6N1V - chains Y and a of the 24 polymer chains in the assembly; structure by electron microscopy, 4.00 A resolution.

== Chain Y ==
Molecule: PGT122 Heavy chain
Organism: Homo sapiens
Amino-acid sequence (132 residues; each row starts with the number of its first residue; a row labelled like 82A-82C holds insertion residues (82A, then the next letters in order)):
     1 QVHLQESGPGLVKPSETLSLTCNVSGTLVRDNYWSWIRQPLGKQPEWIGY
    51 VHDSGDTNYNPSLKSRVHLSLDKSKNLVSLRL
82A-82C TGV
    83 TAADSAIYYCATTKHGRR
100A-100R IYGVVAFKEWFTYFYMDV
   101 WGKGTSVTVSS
Disulfides: Cys22-Cys92

== Chain a ==
Molecule: PGT122 Light chain
Organism: Homo sapiens
Amino-acid sequence (107 residues; each row starts with the number of its first residue; a row labelled like 67A-67C holds insertion residues (67A, then the next letters in order)):
     7 APTFVSVAPGQTARITCGEESLGSRSVIWYQQRPGQAPSLIIYNNNDRPS
    57 GIPDRFSGSPG
67A-67C STF
    68 GTTATLTITSVEAGDEADYYCHIWDSRR
95A-95C PTN
    96 WVFGEGTTLIVL
Unresolved in the structure: 7-10
Disulfides: Cys23-Cys88

== Chain Y / chain a interface ==
Pairs across the interface - 31 pairs, chain Y then chain a:
  Lys43(Y) - Tyr87(a)  hydrogen bond (backbone-side chain)
  Gln44(Y) - Tyr87(a)
  Gln44(Y) - Phe98(a)  hydrogen bond (side chain-backbone)
  Gln44(Y) - Gly99(a)  hydrogen bond (side chain-backbone)
  Gln44(Y) - Glu100(a)
  Pro45(Y) - Tyr87(a)
  Pro45(Y) - Val97(a)
  Pro45(Y) - Phe98(a)  hydrogen bond (backbone-backbone)
  Trp47(Y) - Trp96(a)  hydrogen bond (backbone-backbone)
  Ile48(Y) - Trp96(a)
  Gly49(Y) - Trp96(a)
  Tyr59(Y) - Trp96(a)
  Asn60(Y) - Trp96(a)
  Pro61(Y) - Trp96(a)
  Tyr91(Y) - Pro44(a)
  Arg100(Y) - Ser30(a)
  Thr100L(Y) - Trp91(a)
  Tyr100M(Y) - Asn50(a)
  Phe100N(Y) - Ile34(a)
  Phe100N(Y) - Trp91(a)  hydrophobic
  Tyr100O(Y) - Tyr36(a)
  Tyr100O(Y) - Leu46(a)  hydrophobic
  Tyr100O(Y) - Tyr49(a)  hydrophobic
  Met100P(Y) - Tyr36(a)  hydrogen bond (backbone-side chain)
  Met100P(Y) - Leu46(a)
  Asp100Q(Y) - Leu46(a)
  Trp101(Y) - Tyr36(a)  hydrophobic
  Trp101(Y) - Pro44(a)
  Trp101(Y) - Ser45(a)
  Trp101(Y) - Leu46(a)
  Gly102(Y) - Ala43(a)
Other interface residues (no listed pair), chain Y (24 interface residues in all): Glu46, Tyr50, Asn58, Tyr100B, Phe100K
Other interface residues (no listed pair), chain a (20 interface residues in all): Arg31, Ser32, Gln42, Ser93

== Summary ==
24 residues of chain Y face 20 of chain a across their interface; the contacts include 6 hydrogen bonds. Polar
contacts include Lys43(Y)-Tyr87(a), Gln44(Y)-Phe98(a) and Gln44(Y)-Gly99(a).
Chain Y is PGT122 Heavy chain and chain a is PGT122 Light chain, both from Homo sapiens; the structure,
Cryo-EM structure at 4.0 A resolution of vaccine-elicited antibody A12V163-a.01 in complex with HIV-1 Env
BG505 ..., was determined by electron microscopy (same publication as 6MPH, 6MQC, 6MQE, 6MQM, 6MQR, 6N16 and 4
further entries).
